Entry 8QTB (electron microscopy, 2.94 A resolution); this record covers chains A and B.

== Chain A (and B) ==
Protein: Mucin-5AC
Organism: Homo sapiens
Notes: chain B of this document is another copy of the same molecule, construct and numbering; everything in this record applies to it too
Reference sequence: P98088 (MUC5A_HUMAN); residue numbers follow UniProt; this construct covers 799-1486
Sequence (722 residues; row label = number of the first residue in the row):
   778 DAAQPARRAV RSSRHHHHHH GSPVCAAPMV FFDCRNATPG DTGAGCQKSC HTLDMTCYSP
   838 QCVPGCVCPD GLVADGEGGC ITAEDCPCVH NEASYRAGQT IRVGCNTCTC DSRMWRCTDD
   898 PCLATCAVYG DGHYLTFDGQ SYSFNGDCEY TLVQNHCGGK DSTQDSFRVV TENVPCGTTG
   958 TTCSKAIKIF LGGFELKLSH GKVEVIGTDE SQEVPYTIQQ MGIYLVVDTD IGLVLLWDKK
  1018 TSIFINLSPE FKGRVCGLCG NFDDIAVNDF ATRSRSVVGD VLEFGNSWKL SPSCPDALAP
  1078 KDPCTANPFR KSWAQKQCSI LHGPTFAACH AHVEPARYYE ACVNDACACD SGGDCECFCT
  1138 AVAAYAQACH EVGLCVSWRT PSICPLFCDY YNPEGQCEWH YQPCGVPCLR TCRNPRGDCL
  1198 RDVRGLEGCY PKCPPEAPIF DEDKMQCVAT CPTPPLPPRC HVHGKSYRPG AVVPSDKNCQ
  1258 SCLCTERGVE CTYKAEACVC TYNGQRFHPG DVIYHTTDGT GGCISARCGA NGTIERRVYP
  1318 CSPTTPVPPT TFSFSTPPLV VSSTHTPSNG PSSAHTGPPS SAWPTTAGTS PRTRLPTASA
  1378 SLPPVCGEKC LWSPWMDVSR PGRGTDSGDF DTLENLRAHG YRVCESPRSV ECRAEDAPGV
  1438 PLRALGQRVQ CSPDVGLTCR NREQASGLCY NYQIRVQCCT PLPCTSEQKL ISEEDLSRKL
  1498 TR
Not modelled in the structure: 778-898, 1230-1499
Differences from the reference sequence: expression tag (778-798, 1487-1499); conflict S799 (Ala in P98088), T1482 (Ser in P98088), S1483 (Thr in P98088), E1484 (Ser in P98088), Q1485 (Ser in P98088), K1486 (Ser in P98088); engineered mutation Q996 (Arg in P98088)
UniProt features mapped onto this chain:
  - glycosylation: N1308 (N-linked (GlcNAc...) asparagine), W1389 (C-linked (Man) tryptophan)
Disulfide bonds: C903-C1036, C925-C1071, C934-C1033, C953-C960, C1081-C1124, C1095-C1119, C1106-C1146, C1126-C1134, C1136-C1161, C1152-C1181, C1165-C1206, C1185-C1196, C1189-C1228, C1210-C1224
Bound ions: Ca2+: D915, N1038, D1040, I1042, N1045, D1046

== Chain A / chain B interface ==
Cross-chain cystine bridges: C1174(A)-C1174(B)
Residue-residue contacts - 27 pairs, chain A then chain B:
  R1087(A) with D1127(B), hydrogen bond (side chain-backbone)
  W1090(A) with G1129(B); G1130(B)
  D1127(A) with R1087(B), hydrogen bond (backbone-side chain)
  G1129(A) with W1090(B); D1131(B)
  G1130(A) with W1090(B); D1131(B), hydrogen bond (backbone-side chain)
  D1131(A) with G1129(B); G1130(B), hydrogen bond (side chain-backbone); D1131(B)
  T1157(A) with F1164(B)
  P1158(A) with F1164(B); Y1167(B)
  P1162(A) with F1164(B), hydrophobic
  L1163(A) with L1163(B); F1164(B)
  F1164(A) with T1157(B); P1158(B); P1162(B), hydrophobic; L1163(B)
  D1166(A) with H1177(B); Y1178(B), hydrogen bond (side chain-backbone)
  Y1167(A) with P1158(B)
  C1174(A) with C1174(B), disulfide
  H1177(A) with D1166(B)
  Y1178(A) with D1166(B), hydrogen bond (backbone-side chain)
Also at the interface, not in a pair above, chain A (22 interface residues in all): F1086, S1128, R1156, Y1168, Q1173, W1176
Also at the interface, not in a pair above, chain B (22 interface residues in all): F1086, S1128, R1156, Y1168, Q1173, W1176

== In short ==
The chain A/chain B interface involves 22 residues from each chain; the contacts include 1 disulfide bond and
6 hydrogen bonds. Polar pairs include R1087(A)-D1127(B), G1130(A)-D1131(B) and D1166(A)-Y1178(B). The Ca2+
site is built by D915(A), N1038(A), D1040(A), I1042(A), N1045(A) and D1046(A).
Both chains are Mucin-5AC (Homo sapiens). Entry 8QTB (MUC5AC D'D3CysD1 domains. SNP rs36189285: Arg996Gln) was
determined by electron microscopy together with 8QTV, 8R1U, 8R1Z and 8QSP from the same study.
